PDB entry 8S37 | electron microscopy, 2.90 A resolution | chains A and H of the 12 polymer chains in the assembly

# Chain A
Molecule: CRISPR type AFERR-associated protein Csf2
From: Klebsiella pneumoniae
UniProt: A0A333ESG5 (A0A333ESG5_KLEPN); residues 1-343 here = UniProt positions 1-343
Amino-acid sequence (350 residues; row label = number of the first residue in the row):
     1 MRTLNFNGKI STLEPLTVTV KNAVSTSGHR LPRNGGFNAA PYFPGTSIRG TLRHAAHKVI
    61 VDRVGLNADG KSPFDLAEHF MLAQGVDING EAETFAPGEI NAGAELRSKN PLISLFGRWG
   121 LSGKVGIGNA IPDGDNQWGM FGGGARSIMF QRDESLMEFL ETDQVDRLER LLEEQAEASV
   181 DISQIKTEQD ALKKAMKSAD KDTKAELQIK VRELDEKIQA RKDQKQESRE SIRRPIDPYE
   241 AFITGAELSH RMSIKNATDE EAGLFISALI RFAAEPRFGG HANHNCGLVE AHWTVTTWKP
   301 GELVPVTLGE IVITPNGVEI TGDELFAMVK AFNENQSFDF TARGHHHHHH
Unresolved in the structure: 343-350
Sequence notes: expression tag (344-350)

# Chain H
Molecule: crRNA
From: Klebsiella pneumoniae
Sequence (61 nucleotides; row label = number of the first residue in the row; numbers below 1 keep their minus sign (U-6 is residue -6)):
    -6 UUAUCGGCGA GACCGGGAUG CACCUCCCGA AGGGUCUCGG UGUUUCCCCU GCGUGCGGGG
    54 G
Unresolved in the structure: 31-54

# Interface between chain A and chain H
Contacting residue pairs (54):
  Thr17(A) with G2(H), phosphate contact
  Val18(A) with C1(H), sugar contact; G2(H), phosphate contact
  Thr19(A) with C1(H), base contact; G2(H), hydrogen bond to the phosphate
  Lys21(A) with C1(H), base contact
  Pro44(A) with C1(H), phosphate contact
  Thr46(A) with G0(H), sugar contact; C1(H), hydrogen bond to the phosphate
  Ser47(A) with G0(H), phosphate contact; C1(H), hydrogen bond to the phosphate
  Arg49(A) with C-2(H), hydrogen bond to the phosphate; G-1(H), salt bridge to the phosphate
  Gly50(A) with G0(H), sugar contact
  Thr51(A) with G0(H), hydrogen bond to the base
  Arg53(A) with C-2(H), hydrogen bond to the sugar
  His54(A) with G0(H), base contact
  Ala83(A) with G0(H), phosphate contact
  Gln84(A) with C-2(H), hydrogen bond to the sugar; G-1(H), sugar contact; G0(H), phosphate contact
  Pro97(A) with A-4(H), hydrogen bond to the base
  Gly117(A) with C-2(H), sugar contact
  Arg118(A) with U-3(H), hydrogen bond to the sugar; C-2(H), sugar contact
  Trp119(A) with U-3(H), phosphate contact; C-2(H), base contact
  Gly120(A) with U-3(H), hydrogen bond to the sugar
  Leu121(A) with U-3(H), hydrogen bond to the sugar
  Ser122(A) with U-3(H), hydrogen bond to the sugar; C-2(H), phosphate contact
  Gly123(A) with U-3(H), phosphate contact; C-2(H), hydrogen bond to the phosphate
  Gly144(A) with C7(H), phosphate contact
  Ala145(A) with A5(H), hydrogen bond to the sugar; C6(H), sugar contact; C7(H), hydrogen bond to the phosphate
  Arg146(A) with A5(H), hydrogen bond to the base; C6(H), phosphate contact
  Ser147(A) with C6(H), hydrogen bond to the phosphate
  Arg152(A) with C6(H), hydrogen bond to the sugar; C7(H), hydrogen bond to the sugar; G8(H), hydrogen bond to the sugar
  Arg234(A) with A5(H), base contact
  Ile236(A) with A5(H), base contact
  Gly279(A) with G0(H), hydrogen bond to the base; G2(H), phosphate contact
  Gly280(A) with G2(H), hydrogen bond to the phosphate; A3(H), phosphate contact
  His281(A) with A3(H), hydrogen bond to the phosphate
  Ala282(A) with A3(H), hydrogen bond to the phosphate
  Asn283(A) with G4(H), phosphate contact; A5(H), hydrogen bond to the phosphate
  His284(A) with A5(H), salt bridge to the phosphate
Other interface residues (no listed pair), chain A (41 interface residues in all): Val20, Gly85, Gly98, Ile100, Gly143, Phe278

# Overview
Chain A and chain H form an interface of 41 and 13 residues respectively; the contacts include 25 hydrogen
bonds and 2 salt bridges. Polar contacts include Thr51(A)-G0(H), Pro97(A)-A-4(H) and Arg146(A)-A5(H).
Chain A is CRISPR type AFERR-associated protein Csf2 and chain H is crRNA, both from Klebsiella pneumoniae;
the structure, DNA-bound Type IV-A3 CRISPR effector in complex with DinG helicase from K. pneumoniae (state
III), was determined by electron microscopy together with 8RC2, 8RC3, 8RFJ, 8S35 and 8S36 from the same study.
